Entry 7R50 (X-ray diffraction, 2.50 A resolution); this record covers chains A and E of the 8 polymer chains in the assembly.

Chain A (and E):
Name: GMP reductase
From: Mycolicibacterium smegmatis
Notes: EC 1.7.1.7; chain E of this document is another copy of the same molecule, construct and numbering; everything in this record applies to it too
Reference sequence: A0QYE8 (GUAB1_MYCS2); residues 3-479 here correspond to UniProt positions 2-478 (UniProt number = residue number - 1)
Chain sequence (496 residues; row label = number of the first residue in the row):
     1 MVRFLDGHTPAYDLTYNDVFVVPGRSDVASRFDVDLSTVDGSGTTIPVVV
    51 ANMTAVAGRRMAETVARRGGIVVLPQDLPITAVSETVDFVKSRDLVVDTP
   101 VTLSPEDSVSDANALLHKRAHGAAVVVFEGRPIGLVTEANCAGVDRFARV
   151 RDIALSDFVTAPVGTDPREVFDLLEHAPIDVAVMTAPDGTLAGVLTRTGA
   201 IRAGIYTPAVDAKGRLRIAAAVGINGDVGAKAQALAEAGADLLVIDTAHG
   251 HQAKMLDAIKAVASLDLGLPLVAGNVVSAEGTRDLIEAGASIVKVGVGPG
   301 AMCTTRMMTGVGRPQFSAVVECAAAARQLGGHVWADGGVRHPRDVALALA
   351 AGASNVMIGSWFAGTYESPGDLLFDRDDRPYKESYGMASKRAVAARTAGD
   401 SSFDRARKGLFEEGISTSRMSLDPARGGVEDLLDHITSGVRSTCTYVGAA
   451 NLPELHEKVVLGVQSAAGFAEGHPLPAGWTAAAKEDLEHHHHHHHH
Not modelled in the structure: 1, 475-496 (chain E: 1, 395-401, 477-496)
Differences from the reference sequence: initiating methionine (1); expression tag (2, 480-496)
Ligand contacts: guanosine-5'-monophosphate (5GP): Ala51, Met53, Asn275, Pro299, Gly300, Ala301, Met302, Cys303, Thr304, Thr305, Asp336, Gly337, Gly338, Val339, Met357, Ile358, Gly359, Ser360, Trp361, Gly386, Met387, Ala388, Arg391, Glu413
Curated features (UniProtKB/Swiss-Prot):
  - active site: Cys303 (Thioimidate intermediate)
  - binding site (NADP(+)): Asp246 to Ala248, Gly296 to Gly298
What the authors report for this chain:
  - binding site for guanosine-5'-monophosphate: Met387, Ala388, Arg391, Glu413
  - conformationally variable residues (order/disorder transition): Met387

How chain A and chain E interact:
Contacting residue pairs - 23 pairs, chain A then chain E:
  Thr54(A) with Asp145(E), hydrogen bond; Phe147(E)
  Ala82(A) with Arg149(E)
  Gly143(A) with Ile415(E)
  Asp145(A) with Gly386(E); Met387(E); Lys390(E), salt bridge; Ile415(E)
  Arg146(A) with Tyr385(E); Ile415(E)
  Phe147(A) with Thr54(E); Pro369(E), hydrophobic
  Arg149(A) with Pro79(E); Ala82(E)
  Pro369(A) with Phe147(E)
  Gly370(A) with Phe147(E)
  Asp371(A) with Ser110(E), hydrogen bond; Arg146(E), salt bridge
  Tyr385(A) with Arg146(E), hydrogen bond
  Lys390(A) with Asp145(E), salt bridge
  Ile415(A) with Gly143(E); Val144(E); Asp145(E)
Other interface residues (no listed pair), chain A (18 interface residues in all): Val144, Arg376, Glu383, Met387, Arg419
Other interface residues (no listed pair), chain E (19 interface residues in all): Asp111, Gly370, Asp375

Summary:
Chain A and chain E form an interface of 18 and 19 residues respectively; the contacts include 3 hydrogen
bonds and 3 salt bridges. Polar pairs include Asp145(A)-Lys390(E), Asp371(A)-Arg146(E) and Thr54(A)-Asp145(E).
Bound to chain A: guanosine-5'-monophosphate. The paper reports a binding site for guanosine-5'-monophosphate
at Met387(A), Ala388(A) and Arg391(A) among others; conformational variability at Met387(A).
Both chains are GMP reductase (Mycolicibacterium smegmatis). Entry 7R50 (Crystal structure of GMP reductase
from mycobacterium smegmatis in complex with GMP) was determined by X-ray diffraction (same publication as
7OY9).
